Entry 5QZK (X-ray diffraction, 1.73 A resolution); this record covers chains A and B.

# Chain A
Protein: Pre-mRNA-splicing factor 8
From: Saccharomyces cerevisiae (strain ATCC 204508 / S288c)
Notes: fragment: yPrp8 RNaseH
Reference sequence: P33334 (PRP8_YEAST); residue numbers follow UniProt; this construct covers 1836-2090
Amino-acid sequence (258 residues; row label = number of the first residue in the row):
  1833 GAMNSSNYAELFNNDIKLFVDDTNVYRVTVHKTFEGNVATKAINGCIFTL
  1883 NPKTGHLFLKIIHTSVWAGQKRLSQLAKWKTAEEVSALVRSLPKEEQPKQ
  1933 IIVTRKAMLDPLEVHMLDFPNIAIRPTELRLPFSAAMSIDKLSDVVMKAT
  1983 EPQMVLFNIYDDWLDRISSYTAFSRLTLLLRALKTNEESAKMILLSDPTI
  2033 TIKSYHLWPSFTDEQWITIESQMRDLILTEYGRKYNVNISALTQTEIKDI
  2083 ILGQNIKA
Not modelled in the structure: 2070-2090
Construct notes: expression tag (1833-1835)

# Chain B
Protein: A1 cistron-splicing factor AAR2
From: Saccharomyces cerevisiae (strain ATCC 204508 / S288c)
Notes: fragment: GAMA - Aar2(1-152) - SSSSS - Aar2(171-317); engineered mutation(s): L153_D170delinsSSSSS
Reference sequence: P32357 (AAR2_YEAST); residue numbers follow UniProt; this construct covers 1-152, 171-317
Amino-acid sequence (308 residues; numbered -3 to 317; 13 numbers in that range are skipped by the numbering (no residue carries them; nothing is unmodelled there); the number before each row is that of its first residue; numbers below 1 keep their minus sign (Gly-3 is residue -3)):
    -3 GAMAMNTVPFTSAPIEVTIGIDQYSFNVKENQPFHGIKDIPIGHVHVIHF
    47 QHADNSSMRYGYWFDCRMGNFYIQYDPKDGLYKMMEERDGAKFENIVHNF
    97 KERQMMVSYPKIDEDDTWYNLTEFVQMDKIRKIVRKDENQFSYVDSSMTT
   147 VQENEL
   166 SSSSSDPAHSLNYTVINFKSREAIRPGHEMEDFLDKSYYLNTVMLQGIFK
   216 NSSNYFGELQFAFLNAMFFGNYGSSLQWHAMIELICSSATVPKHMLDKLD
   266 EILYYQIKTLPEQYSDILLNERVWNICLYSSFQKNSLHNTEKIMENKYPE
   316 LL
Not modelled in the structure: -3 to 0, 166-169
Construct notes: expression tag (-3 to 0); linker (166-170)
Disulfide bonds: Cys251-Cys292

# Chain A / chain B interface
Contacting residue pairs (17; chain A residue first):
  Gln1907(A) with Met195(B); Leu199(B)
  Leu1908(A) with Met195(B), hydrophobic
  Trp1911(A) with Glu194(B); Met195(B), hydrophobic; Phe198(B), hydrophobic
  Asp1942(A) with Lys184(B), salt bridge
  Glu1945(A) with Lys184(B), salt bridge
  Val1946(A) with Ile189(B), hydrophobic; Glu194(B); Phe198(B), hydrophobic
  His1947(A) with Glu194(B)
  Leu1949(A) with Lys184(B); Ser185(B); Arg186(B); Ile189(B), hydrophobic
  Asp1950(A) with Arg186(B), salt bridge

# Summary
9 residues of chain A face 8 of chain B across their interface, with 3 salt bridges. Among the polar pairs are
Asp1942(A)-Lys184(B), Glu1945(A)-Lys184(B) and Asp1950(A)-Arg186(B).
Here chain A is Pre-mRNA-splicing factor 8 and chain B is A1 cistron-splicing factor AAR2, both from
Saccharomyces cerevisiae (strain ATCC 204508 / S288c). Entry 5QZK (PanDDA analysis group deposition --
Auto-refined data of Aar2/RNaseH for ground state model 35) was determined by X-ray diffraction together with
5QY1, 5QY2, 5QY3, 5QY4, 5QY5, 5QY6 and 128 further entries from the same study.
